PDB entry 8SCR | X-ray diffraction, 2.00 A resolution | chains A and C of the 3 polymer chains in the assembly

[Chain A]
Molecule: DNA polymerase I
Organism: Geobacillus stearothermophilus
UniProtKB: D9N168 (D9N168_GEOSE); residues 298-876 here correspond to UniProt positions 1-579 (UniProt number = residue number - 297)
Amino-acid sequence (579 residues; numbered 298 to 876; the number before each row is that of its first residue):
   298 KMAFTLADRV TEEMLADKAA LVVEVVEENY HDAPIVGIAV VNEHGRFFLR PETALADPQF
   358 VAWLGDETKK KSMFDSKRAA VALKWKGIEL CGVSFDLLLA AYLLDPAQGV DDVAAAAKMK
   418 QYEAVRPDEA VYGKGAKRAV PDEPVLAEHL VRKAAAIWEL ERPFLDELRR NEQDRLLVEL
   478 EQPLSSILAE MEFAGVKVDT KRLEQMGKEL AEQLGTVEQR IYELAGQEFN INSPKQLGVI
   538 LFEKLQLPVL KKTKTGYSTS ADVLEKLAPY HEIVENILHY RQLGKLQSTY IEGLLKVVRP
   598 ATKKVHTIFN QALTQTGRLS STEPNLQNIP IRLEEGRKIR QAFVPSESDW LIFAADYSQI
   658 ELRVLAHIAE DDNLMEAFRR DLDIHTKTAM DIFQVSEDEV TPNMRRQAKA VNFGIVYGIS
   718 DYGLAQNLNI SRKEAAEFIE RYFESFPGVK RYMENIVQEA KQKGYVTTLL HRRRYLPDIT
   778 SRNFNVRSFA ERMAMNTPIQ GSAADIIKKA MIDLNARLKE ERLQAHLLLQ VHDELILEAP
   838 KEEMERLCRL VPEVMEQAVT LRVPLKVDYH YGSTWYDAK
Construct notes: variant Val713 (Pro416 in D9N168)
Metal / ion sites: Ca2+: Asp653, Tyr654, Asp830 (together with 2'-deoxyguanosine-5'-triphosphate, diphosphate) (shared with 1 residue of chain B)
Ligand contacts: 2'-deoxyguanosine-5'-triphosphate / diphosphate: Arg615, Asp653, Tyr654, Ser655, Gln656, Ile657, Glu658, His682, Arg702, Lys706, Ala707, Phe710, Tyr714, Asn793, Asp830
Reported in the primary citation:
  - catalytic residues: Lys706, Asp830 (proposed by the authors, not directly observed)
  - mutagenesis - D830N: abolished catalytic activity
  - mutagenesis - E831Q: unchanged catalytic activity

[Chain C]
Molecule: DNA template
Sequence (13 nucleotides; each row starts with the number of its first residue):
     1 CACGCTGATC GCA

[Interface between chain A and chain C]
Contacting residue pairs - 52 pairs, chain A then chain C:
  Asn529(A) - DG11(C)  sugar contact
  Ser530(A) - DG11(C)  phosphate contact
  Ser530(A) - DC12(C)  hydrogen bond to the phosphate
  Pro531(A) - DG11(C)  phosphate contact
  Pro531(A) - DA13(C)  hydrogen bond to the base
  Lys532(A) - DC12(C)  hydrogen bond to the phosphate
  Lys532(A) - DA13(C)  hydrogen bond to the base
  Thr552(A) - DA13(C)  base contact
  Gly553(A) - DA13(C)  base contact
  Tyr554(A) - DA13(C)  base contact
  Lys582(A) - DG7(C)  base contact
  Lys582(A) - DA8(C)  base contact
  Ser585(A) - DT9(C)  phosphate contact
  Ser585(A) - DC10(C)  phosphate contact
  Thr586(A) - DT9(C)  sugar contact
  Gly590(A) - DT9(C)  phosphate contact
  Asn607(A) - DG7(C)  phosphate contact
  Leu610(A) - DT6(C)  phosphate contact
  Leu610(A) - DG7(C)  phosphate contact
  Thr611(A) - DT6(C)  phosphate contact
  Gln612(A) - DC5(C)  phosphate contact
  Gln612(A) - DT6(C)  hydrogen bond to the phosphate
  Thr613(A) - DC5(C)  sugar contact
  Arg615(A) - DG4(C)  base contact
  Arg615(A) - DC5(C)  hydrogen bond to the base
  Ser617(A) - DT6(C)  phosphate contact
  Ser617(A) - DG7(C)  hydrogen bond to the phosphate
  Ser618(A) - DG7(C)  sugar contact
  Thr619(A) - DG7(C)  phosphate contact
  Thr619(A) - DA8(C)  phosphate contact
  Glu620(A) - DA8(C)  hydrogen bond to the phosphate
  Asn622(A) - DG7(C)  hydrogen bond to the sugar
  Ala707(A) - DC3(C)  base contact
  Phe710(A) - DC3(C)  base contact
  Gly711(A) - DC3(C)  base contact
  Tyr714(A) - DC3(C)  sugar contact
  Ile716(A) - DC3(C)  hydrogen bond to the sugar
  Ser717(A) - DA2(C)  base contact
  Ser717(A) - DC3(C)  hydrogen bond to the phosphate
  Tyr719(A) - DA2(C)  base contact
  Gly720(A) - DC3(C)  phosphate contact
  Arg729(A) - DA2(C)  base contact
  Arg771(A) - DC5(C)  salt bridge to the phosphate
  Asn782(A) - DA2(C)  phosphate contact
  Phe786(A) - DA2(C)  phosphate contact
  Phe786(A) - DG4(C)  phosphate contact
  Arg789(A) - DC3(C)  hydrogen bond to the phosphate
  Arg789(A) - DG4(C)  salt bridge to the phosphate
  Met790(A) - DC5(C)  phosphate contact
  Asn793(A) - DG4(C)  sugar contact
  Gln797(A) - DG4(C)  hydrogen bond to the base
  Gln797(A) - DC5(C)  hydrogen bond to the sugar
Other interface residues (no listed pair), chain A (41 interface residues in all): Gly535, Asn625, Gly715

[In short]
Chain A and chain C form an interface of 41 and 12 residues respectively, with 14 hydrogen bonds and 2 salt
bridges. Among the polar pairs are Pro531(A)-DA13(C), Lys532(A)-DA13(C) and Arg615(A)-DC5(C). Chain A binds
2'-deoxyguanosine-5'-triphosphate / diphosphate. From the paper: catalytic residues Lys706(A) and Asp830(A);
D830N of chain A abolishes catalytic activity.
Here chain A is DNA polymerase I (Geobacillus stearothermophilus) and chain C is DNA template. Entry 8SCR (Bst
DNA polymerase I Large Fragment wildtype D598A with 3'-amino primer, dGTP, and calcium time-resolved 4h) was
determined by X-ray diffraction together with 8SCG, 8SCI, 8SCJ, 8SCK, 8SCL, 8SCM and 7 further entries from
the same study.
